6C4K - chains B and C of the 3 polymer chains in the assembly; structure by X-ray diffraction, 2.65 A resolution.

[Chain B (and C)]
Name: UDP-glucose 6-dehydrogenase
Organism: Homo sapiens
Notes: EC 1.1.1.22; chain C of this document is another copy of the same molecule, construct and numbering; everything in this record applies to it too
UniProt: O60701 (UGDH_HUMAN); residues 1-494 here = UniProt positions 1-494
Chain sequence (494 residues; row label = number of the first residue in the row):
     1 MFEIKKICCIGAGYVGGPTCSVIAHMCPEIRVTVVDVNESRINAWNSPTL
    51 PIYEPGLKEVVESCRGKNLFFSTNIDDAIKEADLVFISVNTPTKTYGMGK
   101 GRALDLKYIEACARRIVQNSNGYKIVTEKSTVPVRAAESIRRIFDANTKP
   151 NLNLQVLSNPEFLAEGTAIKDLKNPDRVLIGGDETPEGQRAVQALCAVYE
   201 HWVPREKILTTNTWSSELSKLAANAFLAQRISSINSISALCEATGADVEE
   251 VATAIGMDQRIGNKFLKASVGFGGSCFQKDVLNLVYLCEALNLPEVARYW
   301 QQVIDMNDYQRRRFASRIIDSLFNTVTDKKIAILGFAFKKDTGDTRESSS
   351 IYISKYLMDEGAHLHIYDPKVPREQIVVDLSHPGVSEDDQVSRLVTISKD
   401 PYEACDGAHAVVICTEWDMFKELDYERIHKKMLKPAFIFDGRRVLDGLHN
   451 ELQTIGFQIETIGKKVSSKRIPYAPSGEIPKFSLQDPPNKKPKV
Unresolved in the structure: 383-388, 469-494 (chain C: 13-14, 49, 154, 383-388, 467-494)
Construct notes: engineered mutation Leu104 (Ala in O60701)

[How chain B and chain C interact]
Residue-residue contacts (27; chain B residue first):
  Lys94(B) - Asn324(C)  hydrogen bond (side chain-backbone)
  Lys94(B) - Glu360(C)  salt bridge
  Tyr96(B) - Thr327(C)  hydrogen bond
  Tyr96(B) - Asp359(C)
  Tyr96(B) - Glu360(C)
  Gly97(B) - Asp359(C)  hydrogen bond (backbone-backbone)
  Gly97(B) - Glu360(C)
  Met98(B) - Ser316(C)  hydrogen bond
  Met98(B) - Ile319(C)  hydrophobic
  Met98(B) - Glu360(C)  hydrogen bond (backbone-side chain)
  Asp105(B) - Thr325(C)  hydrogen bond
  Asp105(B) - Thr327(C)
  Leu106(B) - Phe323(C)
  Leu106(B) - Thr325(C)
  Lys107(B) - Thr325(C)
  Lys107(B) - Thr327(C)
  Glu110(B) - Phe323(C)
  Glu110(B) - Lys329(C)  salt bridge
  Arg114(B) - His409(C)  hydrogen bond
  Arg114(B) - Lys434(C)  hydrogen bond (side chain-backbone)
  Ser139(B) - Phe323(C)
  Arg142(B) - Ser321(C)
  Arg142(B) - Phe323(C)
  Ala146(B) - Lys434(C)
  Ala146(B) - Pro435(C)
  Asn147(B) - Lys434(C)  hydrogen bond (side chain-backbone)
  Tyr286(B) - Asn324(C)
Interface residues without a listed pair, chain B (16 interface residues in all): Ala103, Ile143
Interface residues without a listed pair, chain C (15 interface residues in all): Asp320, Leu433

[In short]
Chain B and chain C form an interface of 16 and 15 residues respectively, with 9 hydrogen bonds and 2 salt
bridges. Polar pairs include Lys94(B)-Glu360(C), Glu110(B)-Lys329(C) and Lys94(B)-Asn324(C).
Both chains are UDP-glucose 6-dehydrogenase (Homo sapiens). Entry 6C4K (Full length hUGDH with A104L
substitution in the absence of ligand) was determined by X-ray diffraction, deposited together with 6C4J.
